4CGW - chains A and C; structure by X-ray diffraction, 3.00 A resolution.

# Chain A
Protein: RNA polymerase II-associated protein 3
Source organism: Homo sapiens
Notes: fragment: second tpr, residues 265-381
UniProt: Q9H6T3 (RPAP3_HUMAN); residue numbers follow UniProt; this construct covers 265-381
Amino-acid sequence (117 residues; row label = number of the first residue in the row):
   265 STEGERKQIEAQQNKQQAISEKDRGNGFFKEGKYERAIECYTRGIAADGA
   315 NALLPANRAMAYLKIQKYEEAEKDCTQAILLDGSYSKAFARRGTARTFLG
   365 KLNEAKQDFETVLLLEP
Not modelled in the structure: 265-266

# Chain C
Protein: Heat shock protein hsp 90-alpha
Notes: fragment: c-terminal peptide, residues 726-732
UniProt: P07900 (HS90A_HUMAN); residues 1-7 here correspond to UniProt positions 726-732 (UniProt number = residue number + 725)
Amino-acid sequence (7 residues; row label = number of the first residue in the row):
     1 SRMEEVD
Curated features (UniProtKB/Swiss-Prot):
  - region: Met-3 to Asp-7 (Essential for interaction with SMYD3, TSC1 and STIP1/HOP), Glu-4 to Asp-7 (Essential for interaction with SGTA and TTC1)

# How chain A and chain C interact
Pairs across the interface (19):
  Lys-286(A) / Asp-7(C)  hydrogen bond (side chain-backbone)
  Asn-290(A) / Val-6(C)
  Asn-290(A) / Asp-7(C)  hydrogen bond (side chain-backbone)
  Phe-293(A) / Glu-4(C)
  Phe-293(A) / Val-6(C)  hydrophobic
  Leu-317(A) / Asp-7(C)
  Asn-321(A) / Val-6(C)
  Asn-321(A) / Asp-7(C)  hydrogen bond (side chain-backbone)
  Met-324(A) / Met-3(C)
  Met-324(A) / Glu-4(C)
  Lys-328(A) / Glu-4(C)  salt bridge
  Tyr-349(A) / Asp-7(C)  hydrogen bond
  Lys-351(A) / Arg-2(C)
  Lys-351(A) / Glu-5(C)  hydrogen bond (side chain-backbone)
  Lys-351(A) / Asp-7(C)  salt bridge
  Ala-354(A) / Met-3(C)  hydrophobic
  Arg-355(A) / Met-3(C)  hydrogen bond (side chain-backbone)
  Arg-355(A) / Glu-5(C)  hydrogen bond (side chain-backbone)
  Thr-358(A) / Met-3(C)
Interface residues without a listed pair, chain A (13 interface residues in all): Tyr-305
Interface features reported in the paper:
  - interface residues, chain A: Asn-321(A)
  - hot spots on chain A (mutagenesis) - N321E (K_D_ = 109 uM): decreased binding to Heat shock protein hsp 90-alpha (chain C)

# In short
13 residues of chain A face 6 of chain C across their interface; the contacts include 7 hydrogen bonds and 2
salt bridges. Among the polar pairs are Lys-328(A)/Glu-4(C), Lys-351(A)/Asp-7(C) and Lys-286(A)/Asp-7(C). The
paper reports that N321E of chain A reduces binding to Heat shock protein hsp 90-alpha (chain C); the
interface residue Asn-321(A).
Chain A is RNA polymerase II-associated protein 3 (Homo sapiens) and chain C is Heat shock protein hsp
90-alpha; the structure, Second TPR of Spaghetti (RPAP3) bound to HSP90 peptide SRMEEVD, was determined by
X-ray diffraction (same publication as 4CGU, 4CGV, 4CKT and 4CSE).
